PDB entry 1HLO | X-ray diffraction, 2.80 A resolution | chains A and B of the 4 polymer chains in the assembly

[Chain A (and B)]
Protein: Protein (transcription factor max)
Organism: Homo sapiens
Notes: chain B of this document is another copy of the same molecule, construct and numbering; everything in this record applies to it too
Reference sequence: P61244 (MAX_HUMAN); residues 10-82 here correspond to UniProt positions 20-92 (UniProt number = residue number + 10)
Amino-acid sequence (80 residues; numbered 3 to 82; the number before each row is that of its first residue):
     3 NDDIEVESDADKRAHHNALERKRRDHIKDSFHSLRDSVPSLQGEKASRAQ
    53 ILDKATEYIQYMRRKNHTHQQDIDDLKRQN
Swiss-Prot annotation at these positions:
  - region: His71 to Asn82 (Leucine-zipper)
  - modified residue: Lys56 (N6-acetyllysine)
Reported in the primary citation:
  - self-association interface (contacts with another copy of this molecule); pairs are residue here / residue on that copy: Tyr63-Asp55, His71-Asp31, Gln73-His34, Asp31, His34, Ser35, Asp38, Asp55, Glu59, Tyr63, Thr70, His71, Gln73, Asp74
  - contacts within the chain: Gln62, Arg66
  - binding site for the 11-nt DNA strand: Arg15, His18, Glu22, Arg26
  - binding site for the 11-nt DNA strand: His18, Tyr63
  - conformationally variable residues: Lys14
  - post-translational modification sites: Ser10 (citing earlier work)
  - specificity-determining residues: Arg26

[Chain A / chain B interface]
Residue-residue contacts - 48 pairs, chain A then chain B:
  His28(A) - Asp55(B)  salt bridge
  Ser32(A) - Leu54(B)
  Ser32(A) - Asp55(B)  hydrogen bond
  Phe33(A) - Phe33(B)  hydrophobic
  Leu36(A) - Leu36(B)  hydrophobic
  Leu36(A) - Leu54(B)  hydrophobic
  Leu36(A) - Thr58(B)
  Leu36(A) - Ile61(B)  hydrophobic
  Ser39(A) - Thr58(B)
  Ser39(A) - Ile61(B)
  Ser39(A) - Gln62(B)  hydrogen bond
  Ser39(A) - Arg65(B)  hydrogen bond (backbone-side chain)
  Pro41(A) - Arg65(B)
  Ala51(A) - His28(B)
  Leu54(A) - Ser32(B)
  Leu54(A) - Leu36(B)  hydrophobic
  Leu54(A) - Leu54(B)  hydrophobic
  Asp55(A) - His28(B)  salt bridge
  Asp55(A) - Ser32(B)  hydrogen bond
  Thr58(A) - Leu36(B)
  Thr58(A) - Ser39(B)
  Tyr60(A) - Ile61(B)  hydrophobic
  Tyr60(A) - Arg65(B)  hydrogen bond
  Ile61(A) - Ser39(B)
  Ile61(A) - Val40(B)  hydrophobic
  Ile61(A) - Tyr60(B)  hydrophobic
  Ile61(A) - Ile61(B)  hydrophobic
  Gln62(A) - Ser39(B)
  Met64(A) - Asn68(B)
  Arg65(A) - Ser39(B)  hydrogen bond (side chain-backbone)
  Arg65(A) - Pro41(B)
  Arg65(A) - Tyr60(B)  hydrogen bond
  Lys67(A) - Asn68(B)
  Asn68(A) - Lys67(B)  hydrogen bond
  Asn68(A) - Asn68(B)  hydrogen bond
  Asn68(A) - His71(B)
  His71(A) - Asn68(B)
  His71(A) - Gln72(B)  hydrogen bond
  His71(A) - Ile75(B)
  Gln72(A) - His71(B)  hydrogen bond
  Ile75(A) - Ile75(B)  hydrophobic
  Leu78(A) - Ile75(B)
  Leu78(A) - Leu78(B)  hydrophobic
  Leu78(A) - Lys79(B)
  Lys79(A) - Leu78(B)
  Gln81(A) - Asn82(B)  hydrogen bond (backbone-side chain)
  Asn82(A) - Gln81(B)  hydrogen bond
  Asn82(A) - Asn82(B)  hydrogen bond
Other interface residues (no listed pair), chain A (31 interface residues in all): Ile29, Ser35, Asp38, Val40, Arg50, Ala57, Asp74
Other interface residues (no listed pair), chain B (27 interface residues in all): Ile29, Ser35, Ala51, Met64

[Summary]
31 residues of chain A and 27 residues of chain B are in contact, with 14 hydrogen bonds and 2 salt bridges.
Among the polar pairs are His28(A)-Asp55(B), Ser32(A)-Asp55(B) and Ser39(A)-Gln62(B). From the paper: a
binding site for the 11-nt DNA strand at Arg15(A), His18(A) and Glu22(A) among others; the specificity
determinant Arg26(A).
Chain A and chain B are both Protein (transcription factor max) (Homo sapiens); the structure, The crystal
structure of an intact human max-DNA complex: new insights into mechanisms of transcriptional control, was
determined by X-ray diffraction.
